PDB entry 7LV8 | electron microscopy, 3.40 A resolution | chains E and J of the 10 polymer chains in the assembly

# Chain E
Protein: Histone doublet Delta-Gamma (Gamma)
From: Marseillevirus marseillevirus
UniProtKB: D2XB48 (D2XB48_GBMV); residues 113-216 here correspond to UniProt positions 129-232 (UniProt number = residue number + 16)
Amino-acid sequence (106 residues; numbered 113 to 218; the number before each row is that of its first residue):
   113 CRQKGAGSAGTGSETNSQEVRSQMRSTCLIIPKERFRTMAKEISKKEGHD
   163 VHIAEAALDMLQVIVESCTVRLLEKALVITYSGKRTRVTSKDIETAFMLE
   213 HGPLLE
Unresolved in the structure: 215-218
Sequence notes: expression tag (217-218)
Reported in the primary citation:
  - binding site for the 121-nt DNA strand: Arg114, Gln115

# Chain J
Molecule: 121-nt DNA strand
Sequence (121 nucleotides; row label = number of the first residue in the row; numbers below 1 keep their minus sign (DG-60 is residue -60)):
   -60 GTGCCGAGGCCGCTCAATTGGTCGTAGACAGCTCTAGCACCGCTTAAACG
   -10 CACGTACGGATTCTCCCCCGCGTTTTAACCGCCAAGGGGATTACTCCCTA
    40 GTCTCCAGGCACGTGTCAGAT

# How chain E and chain J interact
Residue-residue contacts - 17 pairs, chain E then chain J:
  Arg114(E) with DA17(J), hydrogen bond to the sugar; DC18(J), sugar contact
  Gln115(E) with DC18(J), phosphate contact; DC19(J), phosphate contact
  Lys116(E) with DC19(J), hydrogen bond to the phosphate; DG20(J), salt bridge to the phosphate
  Thr127(E) with DG9(J), phosphate contact; DC10(J), phosphate contact
  Asn128(E) with DG9(J), hydrogen bond to the phosphate
  Pro144(E) with DA17(J), sugar contact; DC18(J), phosphate contact
  Lys145(E) with DC18(J), hydrogen bond to the phosphate
  Glu146(E) with DA17(J), phosphate contact; DC18(J), hydrogen bond to the phosphate
  Arg147(E) with DA17(J), salt bridge to the phosphate
  Lys196(E) with DG-2(J), salt bridge to the phosphate
  Arg199(E) with DC7(J), sugar contact
Interface residues without a listed pair, chain E (12 interface residues in all): Ser125
Interface residues without a listed pair, chain J (10 interface residues in all): DC8, DA16

# In short
Chain E and chain J form an interface of 12 and 10 residues respectively; the contacts include 5 hydrogen
bonds and 3 salt bridges. Polar contacts include Arg114(E)-DA17(J), Lys116(E)-DC19(J) and Asn128(E)-DG9(J).
The paper reports a binding site for the 121-nt DNA strand at Arg114(E) and Gln115(E).
Here chain E is Histone doublet Delta-Gamma (Gamma) (Marseillevirus marseillevirus) and chain J is a 121-nt
DNA strand. Entry 7LV8 (Structure of the Marseillevirus nucleosome) was determined by electron microscopy
(same publication as 7LV9).
